Entry 8YWF (electron microscopy, 2.74 A resolution); this record covers chains A and B of the 6 polymer chains in the assembly.

# Chain A
Name: Guanine nucleotide-binding protein G(i) subunit alpha-1, Guanine nucleotide-binding protein G(s) subunit alpha isoforms short
From: Homo sapiens
Notes: EC 3.6.5.-
UniProt: chimeric construct of P63096, P63092: residues 1-19 from P63096 (GNAI1_HUMAN) positions 1-19 (same numbers); residues 20-56 from P63092 positions 27-67 (UniProt number = residue number + 7); residues 56-98 from P63096 (GNAI1_HUMAN) positions 61-181 (UniProt number = residue number + 83); residues 99-147 from P63092 positions 205-253 (UniProt number = residue number + 106); residues 148-278 from P63092 positions 264-394 (UniProt number = residue number + 116)
Sequence (361 residues; each row starts with the number of its first residue; note: 38 numbers in that range are skipped by the numbering (no residue carries them; nothing is unmodelled there); a row labelled like 56A-56Z holds insertion residues (56A, then the next letters in order)):
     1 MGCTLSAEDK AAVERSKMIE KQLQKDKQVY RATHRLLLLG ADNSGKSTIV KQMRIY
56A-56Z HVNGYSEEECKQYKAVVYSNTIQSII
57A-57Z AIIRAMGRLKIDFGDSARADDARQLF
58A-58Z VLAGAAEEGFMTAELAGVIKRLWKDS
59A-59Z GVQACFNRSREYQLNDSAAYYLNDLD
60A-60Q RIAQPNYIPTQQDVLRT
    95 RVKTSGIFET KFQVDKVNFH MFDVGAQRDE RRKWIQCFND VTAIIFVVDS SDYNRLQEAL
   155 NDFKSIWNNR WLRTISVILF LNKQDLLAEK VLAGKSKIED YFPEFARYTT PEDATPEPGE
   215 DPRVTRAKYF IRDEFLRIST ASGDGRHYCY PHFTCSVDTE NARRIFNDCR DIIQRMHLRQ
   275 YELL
Not modelled in the structure: 1-2, 56A-56Z, 57A-57Z, 58A-58Z, 59A-59Z, 60A-60Q
Construct notes: conflict Asp42 (Gly49 in P63092), Asn43 (Glu50 in P63092), Tyr56 (Leu63 in P63092), Ala120 (Gly226 in P63092), Asp143 (Ala249 in P63092), Asp146 (Ser252 in P63092), Asp156 (Leu272 in P63092), Ser250 (Ala366 in P63092), Ala256 (Ile372 in P63092), Ile259 (Val375 in P63092)
UniProt features mapped onto this chain:
  - lipidation: Gly2 (N-myristoyl glycine), Cys3 (S-palmitoyl cysteine)
  - region: Asp60M, Val60N, Leu60O, Arg60P, Thr60Q, Arg95 to Thr98 (G2 motif)
  - binding site (GTP): Ser59Q, Leu60O, Arg60P, Thr60Q, Arg95 to Thr98
  - binding site (Mg(2+)): Thr98
  - modified residue: Arg95 (ADP-ribosylarginine)

# Chain B
Name: Guanine nucleotide-binding protein G(I)/G(S)/G(T) subunit beta-1
From: Homo sapiens
UniProt: P62873 (GBB1_HUMAN); residue numbers follow UniProt; this construct covers 2-340
Sequence (397 residues; row label = number of the first residue in the row; numbers below 1 keep their minus sign (His-30 is residue -30)):
   -30 HHHHSSGLVP RGSHMASHHH HHHHHHHGSL LQSELDQLRQ EAEQLKNQIR DARKACADAT
    30 LSQITNNIDP VGRIQMRTRR TLRGHLAKIY AMHWGTDSRL LVSASQDGKL IIWDSYTTNK
    90 VHAIPLRSSW VMTCAYAPSG NYVACGGLDN ICSIYNLKTR EGNVRVSREL AGHTGYLSCC
   150 RFLDDNQIVT SSGDTTCALW DIETGQQTTT FTGHTGDVMS LSLAPDTRLF VSGACDASAK
   210 LWDVREGMCR QTFTGHESDI NAICFFPNGN AFATGSDDAT CRLFDLRADQ ELMTYSHDNI
   270 ICGITSVSFS KSGRLLLAGY DDFNCNVWDA LKADRAGVLA GHDNRVSCLG VTDDGMAVAT
   330 GSWDSFLKIW NGSSGGGGSG GGGSSGVSGW RLFKKIS
Not modelled in the structure: -30 to 2, 341-366
Construct notes: expression tag (-30 to 1, 341-366)
UniProt features mapped onto this chain:
  - modified residue: Ser2 (N-acetylserine), His266 (Phosphohistidine)
  - natural variant: Leu30 (L30F: In MRD42; uncertain significance), Arg52 (R52G: In MRD42), Gly64 (G64V: In MRD42), Asp76 (D76E: In MRD42; D76G: In MRD42), Gly77 (G77S: In MRD42), Lys78 (K78R: In MRD42), Ile80 (I80N: In MRD42; I80T: In MRD42), His91 (H91R: In MRD42; uncertain significance), Ala92 (A92T: In MRD42), Pro94 (P94S: In MRD42), Leu95 (L95P: In MRD42), Arg96 (R96L: In MRD42), 5 further natural variant entries in UniProt

# Interface between chain A and chain B
Residue-residue contacts - 68 pairs, chain A then chain B:
  Ala12(A) - Asn88(B)
  Val13(A) - Asn88(B)
  Arg15(A) - Val90(B)
  Ser16(A) - Asn88(B)
  Ser16(A) - Lys89(B)  hydrogen bond (side chain-backbone)
  Ile19(A) - Lys89(B)
  Ile19(A) - Val90(B)
  Ile19(A) - His91(B)
  Ile19(A) - Ala92(B)  hydrophobic
  Glu20(A) - Arg52(B)
  Glu20(A) - Lys89(B)  salt bridge
  Leu23(A) - Gly53(B)
  Leu23(A) - Ile80(B)  hydrophobic
  Leu23(A) - Lys89(B)
  Leu23(A) - Ala92(B)  hydrophobic
  Asp26(A) - Lys78(B)  salt bridge
  Lys27(A) - Leu55(B)
  Tyr30(A) - Leu55(B)  hydrophobic
  Tyr30(A) - Ala56(B)
  Tyr30(A) - Asp76(B)
  Arg31(A) - Leu55(B)
  Thr98(A) - Asp118(B)
  Thr98(A) - Asn119(B)
  Thr98(A) - His142(B)  hydrogen bond (side chain-backbone)
  Thr98(A) - Thr143(B)
  Ser99(A) - Leu117(B)
  Ser99(A) - Asp118(B)
  Gly100(A) - Leu117(B)
  Gly100(A) - Asn119(B)
  Ile101(A) - Trp99(B)
  Ile101(A) - Leu117(B)
  Phe116(A) - Trp99(B)
  Ala120(A) - Asn119(B)
  Ala120(A) - Thr143(B)
  Gln121(A) - Leu117(B)
  Gln121(A) - Asn119(B)  hydrogen bond
  Gln121(A) - Gly144(B)
  Gln121(A) - Tyr145(B)  hydrogen bond (side chain-backbone)
  Arg122(A) - Gly162(B)  hydrogen bond (side chain-backbone)
  Arg122(A) - Asp163(B)
  Arg122(A) - Thr164(B)
  Arg122(A) - Asp186(B)  salt bridge
  Glu124(A) - Asp186(B)
  Arg126(A) - Cys204(B)
  Arg126(A) - Asp228(B)  salt bridge
  Lys127(A) - Tyr145(B)
  Lys127(A) - Met188(B)
  Lys127(A) - Cys204(B)
  Lys127(A) - Asp228(B)  salt bridge
  Lys127(A) - Asp246(B)  salt bridge
  Trp128(A) - Leu117(B)  hydrophobic
  Trp128(A) - Tyr145(B)
  Gln130(A) - Trp332(B)
  Cys131(A) - Lys57(B)
  Cys131(A) - Tyr59(B)  hydrogen bond
  Cys131(A) - Gln75(B)
  Cys131(A) - Trp99(B)
  Cys131(A) - Met101(B)  hydrophobic
  Phe132(A) - Trp99(B)  hydrophobic
  Phe132(A) - Leu117(B)  hydrophobic
  Asn133(A) - Lys57(B)
  Asn133(A) - Trp332(B)
  Asp134(A) - Ala56(B)
  Asp134(A) - Lys57(B)  salt bridge
  Val135(A) - Trp99(B)  hydrophobic
  Arg164(A) - Cys271(B)  hydrogen bond
  Trp165(A) - Asp290(B)
  Trp165(A) - Arg314(B)
Interface residues without a listed pair, chain A (33 interface residues in all): Val96, Glu103
Interface residues without a listed pair, chain B (45 interface residues in all): Thr87, Arg96, Ser97, Ser98, Ile120, Ala140, Thr184, Gly185, Asn230

# In short
The interface between chain A and chain B involves 33 residues on one side and 45 on the other, with 7
hydrogen bonds and 7 salt bridges. Among the polar pairs are Glu20(A)-Lys89(B), Asp26(A)-Lys78(B) and
Arg122(A)-Asp186(B).
Chain A is Guanine nucleotide-binding protein G(i) subunit alpha-1, Guanine nucleotide-binding protein G(s)
subunit alpha isoforms short and chain B is Guanine nucleotide-binding protein G(I)/G(S)/G(T) subunit beta-1,
both from Homo sapiens; the structure, Cryo-EM structure of GLP1 complex bound with Retatrutide, was
determined by electron microscopy.
